Entry 7CTF (electron microscopy, 4.80 A resolution (low resolution: residue-level contacts below are approximate; hydrogen-bond / salt-bridge calls are withheld)); this record covers chains B and E of the 5 polymer chains in the assembly.

== Chain B ==
Name: Origin recognition complex subunit 2
Organism: Homo sapiens
UniProt: Q13416 (ORC2_HUMAN); numbering as in UniProt (aligned over 1-577)
Amino-acid sequence (577 residues; row label = number of the first residue in the row):
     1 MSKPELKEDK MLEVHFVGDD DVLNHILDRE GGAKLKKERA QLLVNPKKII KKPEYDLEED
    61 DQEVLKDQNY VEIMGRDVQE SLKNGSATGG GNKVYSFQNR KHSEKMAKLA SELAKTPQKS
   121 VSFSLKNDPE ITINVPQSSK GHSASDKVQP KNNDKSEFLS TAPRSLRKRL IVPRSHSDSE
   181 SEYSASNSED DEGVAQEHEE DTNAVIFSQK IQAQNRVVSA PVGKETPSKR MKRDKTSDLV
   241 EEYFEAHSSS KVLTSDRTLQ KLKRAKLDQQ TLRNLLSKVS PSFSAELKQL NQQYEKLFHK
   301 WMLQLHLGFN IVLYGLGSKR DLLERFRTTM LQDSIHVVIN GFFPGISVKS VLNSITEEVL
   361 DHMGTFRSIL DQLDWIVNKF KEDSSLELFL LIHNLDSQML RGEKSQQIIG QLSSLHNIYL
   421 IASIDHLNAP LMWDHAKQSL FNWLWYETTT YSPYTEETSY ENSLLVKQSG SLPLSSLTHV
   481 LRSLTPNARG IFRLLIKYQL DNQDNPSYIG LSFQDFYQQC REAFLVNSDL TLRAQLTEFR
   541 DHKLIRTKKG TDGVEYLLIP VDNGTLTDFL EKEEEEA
Disordered / not traced: 1-268, 467-470, 561, 576-577
Curated features (UniProtKB/Swiss-Prot):
  - modified residue: T116 (Phosphothreonine), S122 (Phosphoserine), S138 (Phosphoserine), T226 (Phosphothreonine), S248 (Phosphoserine), S280 (Phosphoserine)

== Chain E ==
Name: Origin recognition complex subunit 5
Organism: Homo sapiens
UniProt: O43913 (ORC5_HUMAN); residue numbers follow UniProt; this construct covers 1-435
Amino-acid sequence (435 residues; numbered 1 to 435; the number before each row is that of its first residue):
     1 MPHLENVVLC RESQVSILQS LFGERHHFSF PSIFIYGHTA SGKTYVTQTL LKTLELPHVF
    61 VNCVECFTLR LLLEQILNKL NHLSSSEDGC STEITCETFN DFVRLFKQVT TAENLKDQTV
   121 YIVLDKAEYL RDMEANLLPG FLRLQELADR NVTVLFLSEI VWEKFRPNTG CFEPFVLYFP
   181 DYSIGNLQKI LSHDHPPEYS ADFYAAYINI LLGVFYTVCR DLKELRHLAV LNFPKYCEPV
   241 VKGEASERDT RKLWRNIEPH LKKAMQTVYL REISSSQWEK LQKDDTDPGQ LKGLSAHTHV
   301 ELPYYSKFIL IAAYLASYNP ARTDKRFFLK HHGKIKKTNF LKKHEKTSNH LLGPKPFPLD
   361 RLLAILYSIV DSRVAPTANI FSQITSLVTL QLLTLVGHDD QLDGPKYKCT VSLDFIRAIA
   421 RTVNFDIIKY LYDFL
Disordered / not traced: 1-3, 84-90, 245-248, 269-294, 329-348, 434-435
Small-molecule neighbours: ATP (adenosine-5'-triphosphate): V8, L9, H38, T39, A40, S41, G42, K43, T44, Y45, D125, K126, L157, Y182, I190, L222, K223, R226
Curated features (UniProtKB/Swiss-Prot):
  - binding site (ATP): G37 to T44

== Interface between chain B and chain E ==
Residue-residue contacts - 21 pairs, chain B then chain E:
  R401(B) with Q401(E); L402(E)
  N428(B) with D403(E); G404(E)
  P430(B) with F381(E); S382(E)
  L431(B) with L359(E); F381(E); T385(E); L402(E)
  W433(B) with S382(E); T385(E)
  D434(B) with T385(E); S386(E)
  H435(B) with S382(E); Q383(E); S386(E)
  Q438(B) with S382(E)
  W445(B) with A378(E)
  R482(B) with D400(E); Q401(E)
Other interface residues (no listed pair), chain E (15 interface residues in all): I384, T389, Y407

== In short ==
Chain B and chain E form an interface of 10 and 15 residues respectively. Chain E binds ATP. Curated
annotation (UniProt) lists 8 ATP-binding residues on chain E.
Chain B is Origin recognition complex subunit 2 and chain E is Origin recognition complex subunit 5, both from
Homo sapiens; the structure, Human origin recognition complex 1-5 State II, was determined by electron
microscopy (same publication as 7CTE and 7CTG).
